PDB entry 1Q81 | X-ray diffraction, 2.95 A resolution | chains A and R of the 31 polymer chains in the assembly

# Chain A
Molecule: 23S ribosomal RNA
From: Haloarcula marismortui
Sequence (2922 nucleotides; each row starts with the number of its first residue):
     2 UUGGCUACUA UGCCAGCUGG UGGAUUGCUC GGCUCAGGCG CUGAUGAAGG ACGUGCCAAG
    62 CUGCGAUAAG CCAUGGGGAG CCGCACGGAG GCGAAGAACC AUGGAUUUCC GAAUGAGAAU
   122 CUCUCUAACA AUUGCUUCGC GCAAUGAGGA ACCCCGAGAA CUGAAACAUC UCAGUAUCGG
   182 GAGGAACAGA AAACGCAAUG UGAUGUCGUU AGUAACCGCG AGUGAACGCG AUACAGCCCA
   242 AACCGAAGCC CUCACGGGCA AUGUGGUGUC AGGGCUACCU CUCAUCAGCC GACCGUCUCG
   302 ACGAAGUCUC UUGGAACAGA GCGUGAUACA GGGUGACAAC CCCGUACUCG AGACCAGUAC
   362 GACGUGCGGU AGUGCCAGAG UAGCGGGGGU UGGAUAUCCC UCGCGAAUAA CGCAGGCAUC
   422 GACUGCGAAG GCUAAACACA ACCUGAGACC GAUAGUGAAC AAGUAGUGUG AACGAACGCU
   482 GCAAAGUACC CUCAGAAGGG AGGCGAAAUA GAGCAUGAAA UCAGUUGGCG AUCGAGCGAC
   542 AGGGCAUACA AGGUCCCUCG ACGAAUGACC GACGCGCGAG CGUCCAGUAA GACUCACGGG
   602 AAGCCGAUGU UCUGUCGUAC GUUUUGAAAA ACGAGCCAGG GAGUGUGUCU GCAUGGCAAG
   662 UCUAACCGGA GUAUCCGGGG AGGCACAGGG AAACCGACAU GGCCGCAGGG CUUUGCCCGA
   722 GGGCCGCCGU CUUCAAGGGC GGGGAGCCAU GUGGACACGA CCCGAAUCCG GACGAUCUAC
   782 GCAUGGACAA GAUGAAGCGU GCCGAAAGGC ACGUGGAAGU CUGUUAGAGU UGGUGUCCUA
   842 CAAUACCCUC UCGUGAUCUA UGUGUAGGGG UGAAAGGCCC AUCGAGUCCG GCAACAGCUG
   902 GUUCCAAUCG AAACAUGUCG AAGCAUGACC UCCGCCGAGG UAGUCUGUGA GGUAGAGCGA
   962 CCGAUUGGUG UGUCCGCCUC CGAGAGGAGU CGGCACACCU GUCAAACUCC AAACUUACAG
  1022 ACGCCGUUUG ACGCGGGGAU UCCGGUGCGC GGGGUAAGCC UGUGUACCAG GAGGGGAACA
  1082 ACCCAGAGAU AGGUUAAGGU CCCCAAGUGU GGAUUAAGUG UAAUCCUCUG AAGGUGGUCU
  1142 CGAGCCCUAG ACAGCCGGGA GGUGAGCUUA GAAGCAGCUA CCCUCUAAGA AAAGCGUAAC
  1202 AGCUUACCGG CCGAGGUUUG AGGCGCCCAA AAUGAUCGGG ACUCAAAUCC ACCACCGAGA
  1262 CCUGUCCGUA CCACUCAUAC UGGUAAUCGA GUAGAUUGGC GCUCUAAUUG GAUGGAAGUA
  1322 GGGGUGAAAA CUCCUAUGGA CCGAUUAGUG ACGAAAAUCC UGGCCAUAGU AGCAGCGAUA
  1382 GUCGGGUGAG AACCCCGACG GCCUAAUGGA UAAGGGUUCC UCAGCACUGC UGAUCAGCUG
  1442 AGGGUUAGCC GGUCCUAAGU CAUACCGCAA CUCGACUAUG ACGAAAUGGG AAACGGGUUA
  1502 AUAUUCCCGU GCCACUAUGC AGUGAAAGUU GACGCCCUGG GGUCGAUCAC GCUGGGCAUU
  1562 CGCCCAGUCG AACCGUCCAA CUCCGUGGAA GCCGUAAUGG CAGGAAGCGG ACGAACGGCG
  1622 GCAUAGGGAA ACGUGAUUCA ACCUGGGGCC CAUGAAAAGA CGAGCAUAGU GUCCGUACCG
  1682 AGAACCGACA CAGGUGUCCA UGGCGGCGAA AGCCAAGGCC UGUCGGGAGC AACCAACGUU
  1742 AGGGAAUUCG GCAAGUUAGU CCCGUACCUU CGGAAGAAGG GAUGCCUGCU CCGGAACGGA
  1802 GCAGGUCGCA GUGACUCGGA AGCUCGGACU GUCUAGUAAC AACAUAGGUG ACCGCAAAUC
  1862 CGCAAGGACU CGUACGGUCA CUGAAUCCUG CCCAGUGCAG GUAUCUGAAC ACCUCGUACA
  1922 AGAGGACGAA GGACCUGUCA ACGGCGGGGG UAACUAUGAC CCUCUUAAGG UAGCGUAGUA
  1982 CCUUGCCGCA UCAGUAGCGG CUUGCAUGAA UGGAUUAACC AGAGCUUCAC UGUCCCAACG
  2042 UUGGGCCCGG UGAACUGUAC AUUCCAGUGC GGAGUCUGGA GACACCCAGG GGGAAGCGAA
  2102 GACCCUAUGG AGCUUUACUG CAGGCUGUCG CUGAGACGUG GUCGCCGAUG UGCAGCAUAG
  2162 GUAGGAGACA CUACACAGGU ACCCGCGCUA GCGGGCCACC GAGUCAACAG UGAAAUACUA
  2222 CCCGUCGGUG ACUGCGACUC UCACUCCGGG AGGAGGACAC CGAUAGCCGG GCAGUUUGAC
  2282 UGGGGCGGUA CGCGCUCGAA AAGAUAUCGA GCGCGCCCUA UGGCUAUCUC AGCCGGGACA
  2342 GAGACCCGGC GAAGAGUGCA AGAGCAAAAG AUAGCUUGAC AGUGUUCUUC CCAACGAGGA
  2402 ACGCUGACGC GAAAGCGUGG UCUAGCGAAC CAAUUAGCCU GCUUGAUGCG GGCAAUUGAU
  2462 GACAGAAAAG CUACCCUAGG GAUAACAGAG UCGUCACUCG CAAGAGCACA UAUCGACCGA
  2522 GUGGCUUGCU ACCUCGAUGU CGGUUCCCUC CAUCCUGCCC GUGCAGAAGC GGGCAAGGGU
  2582 GAGGUUGUUC GCCUAUUAAA GGAGGUCGUG AGCUGGGUUU AGACCGUCGU GAGACAGGUC
  2642 GGCUGCUAUC UACUGGGUGU GUAAUGGUGU CUGACAAGAA CGACCGUAUA GUACGAGAGG
  2702 AACUACGGUU GGUGGCCACU GGUGUACCGG UUGUUCGAGA GAGCACGUGC CGGGUAGCCA
  2762 CGCCACACGG GGUAAGAGCU GAACGCAUCU AAGCUCGAAA CCCACUUGGA AAAGAGACAC
  2822 CGCCGAGGUC CCGCGUACAA GACGCGGUCG AUAGACUCGG GGUGUGCGCG UCGAGGUAAC
  2882 GAGACGUUAA GCCCACGAGC ACUAACAGAC CAAAGCCAUC AU
Unresolved in the structure: 2-9, 126-127, 715, 971-998, 1560, 1952-1963, 2137-2236, 2339-2343, 2665-2666, 2915-2923
Ion coordination: Mg2+ site 1 near G28 (its only coordinating residue here); Na+ site 1: C40, G41; Na+ site 2: G56, A59, G61; Na+ site 3 near G66 (its only coordinating residue here); Mg2+ site 2 near U115 (its only coordinating residue here); Na+ site 4: C141, G142; Na+ site 5 near U146 (its only coordinating residue here); Mg2+ site 3: C162, U2276; K+ site 1: C162, U163, U172; Mg2+ site 4: A165, A167, C168; Na+ site 6: A165, A166; Mg2+ site 5: A166, G219; 63 more Na+ sites not listed; 94 more Mg2+ sites not listed; 1 more K+ sites not listed
Small-molecule neighbours: puromycin-5'-monophosphate (PPU): G2102, A2103, A2486, C2487, U2541, C2542, G2588, C2608, G2618, U2619, U2620
What the authors report for this chain:
  - binding site for minihelix-puromycin: G2588
  - binding site for puromycin-5'-monophosphate: A2486
  - catalytic residues: A2486 (proposed by the authors, not directly observed)

# Chain R
Name: 50S ribosomal protein L21e
From: Haloarcula marismortui
UniProtKB: P12734 (RL21_HALMA); residues 1-95 here = UniProt positions 1-95
Sequence (95 residues; numbered 1 to 95; the number before each row is that of its first residue):
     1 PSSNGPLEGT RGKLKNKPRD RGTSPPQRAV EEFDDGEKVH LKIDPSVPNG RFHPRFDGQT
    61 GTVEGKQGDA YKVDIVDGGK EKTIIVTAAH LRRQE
Ion coordination: Na+: Asp20, Gly22, Ser24, Ser46

# How chain A and chain R interact
Pairs across the interface - 110 pairs, chain A then chain R:
  G948(A) with Gln94(R), base contact; Glu95(R), hydrogen bond to the sugar
  U949(A) with His40(R), hydrogen bond to the base; Gln94(R), hydrogen bond to the base; Glu95(R), hydrogen bond to the sugar
  G950(A) with His40(R), sugar contact; Gly58(R), hydrogen bond to the base
  A951(A) with Lys42(R), phosphate contact; Asp57(R), sugar contact; Gly58(R), sugar contact
  G952(A) with Lys42(R), phosphate contact
  G953(A) with Gly12(R), phosphate contact; Lys13(R), hydrogen bond to the phosphate; Lys17(R), base contact
  A1007(A) with Arg11(R), hydrogen bond to the phosphate
  C1008(A) with Arg11(R), salt bridge to the phosphate
  U1009(A) with Lys15(R), salt bridge to the phosphate
  C1010(A) with Pro18(R), phosphate contact
  A1018(A) with Gly58(R), sugar contact; Gln59(R), hydrogen bond to the sugar; Thr60(R), hydrogen bond to the base
  C1019(A) with Lys38(R), hydrogen bond to the phosphate; Thr60(R), sugar contact; Gln94(R), hydrogen bond to the base
  A1020(A) with Lys38(R), salt bridge to the phosphate
  G2295(A) with Ser3(R), base contact; Asn4(R), hydrogen bond to the phosphate; Gly5(R), hydrogen bond to the phosphate
  C2296(A) with Ser2(R), hydrogen bond to the base; Ser3(R), hydrogen bond to the phosphate; Asn4(R), phosphate contact; Gly5(R), hydrogen bond to the phosphate; Pro6(R), phosphate contact; Leu7(R), hydrogen bond to the phosphate; Glu8(R), hydrogen bond to the phosphate
  U2297(A) with Ser2(R), hydrogen bond to the base; Leu7(R), phosphate contact; Glu8(R), phosphate contact; Gly9(R), hydrogen bond to the phosphate; Thr10(R), hydrogen bond to the phosphate; Arg11(R), phosphate contact
  C2298(A) with Ser2(R), hydrogen bond to the base; Arg11(R), salt bridge to the phosphate
  G2299(A) with Pro1(R), base contact
  A2300(A) with Pro1(R), base contact
  A2303(A) with Asp57(R), sugar contact
  G2304(A) with Lys13(R), salt bridge to the phosphate; Arg55(R), phosphate contact
  A2305(A) with Arg55(R), salt bridge to the phosphate
  U2306(A) with Pro1(R), phosphate contact
  A2307(A) with Pro1(R), phosphate contact
  G2310(A) with Ser2(R), base contact
  A2353(A) with Arg21(R), hydrogen bond to the base
  A2354(A) with Arg21(R), salt bridge to the phosphate
  G2363(A) with Leu7(R), base contact; Arg11(R), hydrogen bond to the phosphate
  A2364(A) with Arg11(R), salt bridge to the phosphate; Leu14(R), hydrogen bond to the sugar; Lys15(R), phosphate contact
  G2365(A) with Lys15(R), phosphate contact; Asn16(R), hydrogen bond to the phosphate; Pro45(R), sugar contact; Ser46(R), hydrogen bond to the sugar
  C2366(A) with Arg21(R), phosphate contact; Gly22(R), hydrogen bond to the phosphate; Thr23(R), phosphate contact; Ser46(R), hydrogen bond to the phosphate
  A2367(A) with Gly22(R), phosphate contact; Thr23(R), hydrogen bond to the phosphate
  A2370(A) with Ser46(R), hydrogen bond to the base; Pro48(R), base contact
  G2385(A) with Gln67(R), base contact
  U2386(A) with Gln67(R), hydrogen bond to the base
  U2387(A) with Thr83(R), hydrogen bond to the sugar
  C2388(A) with His53(R), sugar contact; Phe56(R), phosphate contact; Lys82(R), phosphate contact; Thr83(R), hydrogen bond to the phosphate
  U2389(A) with His53(R), sugar contact; Arg55(R), phosphate contact; Phe56(R), phosphate contact; Lys82(R), salt bridge to the phosphate
  U2390(A) with Asn4(R), sugar contact; Arg55(R), salt bridge to the phosphate
  C2392(A) with Arg55(R), sugar contact; Asp77(R), hydrogen bond to the sugar; Lys82(R), hydrogen bond to the phosphate
  C2393(A) with Asp77(R), sugar contact; Gly78(R), sugar contact; Gly79(R), hydrogen bond to the phosphate; Lys80(R), salt bridge to the phosphate; Lys82(R), salt bridge to the phosphate
  A2394(A) with Gly79(R), phosphate contact; Lys80(R), hydrogen bond to the phosphate
  A2395(A) with Lys80(R), salt bridge to the phosphate
  A2402(A) with Gly50(R), phosphate contact; Arg51(R), sugar contact
  C2403(A) with Asn49(R), phosphate contact; Gly50(R), hydrogen bond to the phosphate; Gln67(R), hydrogen bond to the sugar; Ala70(R), sugar contact; Ile85(R), sugar contact
  G2404(A) with Gln67(R), phosphate contact; Gly68(R), phosphate contact; Asp69(R), hydrogen bond to the phosphate; Ala70(R), phosphate contact
  C2423(A) with Leu7(R), sugar contact
  U2424(A) with Gly5(R), sugar contact; Pro6(R), phosphate contact; Leu7(R), hydrogen bond to the sugar
Also at the interface, not in a pair above, chain A (51 interface residues in all): C1011, A2311, A2425
Also at the interface, not in a pair above, chain R (52 interface residues in all): Glu81, Arg93

# Overview
51 residues of chain A and 52 residues of chain R are in contact, with 42 hydrogen bonds and 13 salt bridges.
Among the polar pairs are U949(A)-His40(R), U949(A)-Gln94(R) and G950(A)-Gly58(R). Bound to chain A:
puromycin-5'-monophosphate. C40(A) and G41(A) coordinate Na+ site 1. From the paper: the catalytic residue
A2486(A); a binding site for minihelix-puromycin at G2588(A).
Chain A is 23S ribosomal RNA and chain R is 50S ribosomal protein L21e, both from Haloarcula marismortui; the
structure, Crystal Structure of minihelix with 3' puromycin bound to A-site of the 50S ribosomal subunit, was
determined by X-ray diffraction (same publication as 1Q7Y, 1Q82, 1Q86 and 1M90).
